PDB entry 8R83 | electron microscopy, 3.57 A resolution | chains K and H of the 12 polymer chains in the assembly

Chain K (and H):
Name: Ig-like domain-containing protein
From: Homo sapiens
Notes: chain H of this document is another copy of the same molecule, construct and numbering; everything in this record applies to it too
UniProt: A0A7N5JWI9 (A0A7N5JWI9_AILME); residues 229-576 here correspond to UniProt positions 106-453 (UniProt number = residue number - 123)
Chain sequence (361 residues; numbered 216 to 576; the number before each row is that of its first residue):
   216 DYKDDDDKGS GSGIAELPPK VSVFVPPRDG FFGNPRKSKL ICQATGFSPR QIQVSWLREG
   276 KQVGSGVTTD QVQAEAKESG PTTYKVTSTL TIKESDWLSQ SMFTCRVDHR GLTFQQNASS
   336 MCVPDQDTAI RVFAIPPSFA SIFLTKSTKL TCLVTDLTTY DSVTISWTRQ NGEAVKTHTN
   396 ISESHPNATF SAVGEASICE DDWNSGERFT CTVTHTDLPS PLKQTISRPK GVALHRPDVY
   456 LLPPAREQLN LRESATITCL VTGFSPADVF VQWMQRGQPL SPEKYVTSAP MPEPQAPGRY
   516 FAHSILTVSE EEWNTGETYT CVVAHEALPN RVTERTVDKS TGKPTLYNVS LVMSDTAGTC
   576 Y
Unresolved in the structure: 216-344, 569-576
Sequence notes: expression tag (216-228)
Disulfides: C367-C426, C474-C536
Covalent attachments: N-acetylglucosamine (NAG) linked to N563
What the authors report for this chain:
  - post-translational modification sites: N563
  - binding site for N-acetylglucosamine: N563

How chain K and chain H interact:
Residue-residue contacts - 33 pairs, chain K then chain H:
  F358(K) - N545(H)
  K361(K) - R546(H)
  C414(K) - C414(H)  disulfide
  C414(K) - D416(H)
  D416(K) - C414(H)  hydrogen bond
  R451(K) - G492(H)
  V537(K) - N545(H)
  N545(K) - M489(H)
  N545(K) - V537(H)
  V547(K) - N545(H)
  V547(K) - V547(H)  hydrophobic
  V547(K) - E549(H)
  T548(K) - E549(H)
  E549(K) - E549(H)  hydrogen bond (backbone-side chain)
  P559(K) - K558(H)
  T560(K) - T560(H)  hydrogen bond (backbone-side chain)
  T560(K) - L561(H)
  L561(K) - L561(H)  hydrophobic
  Y562(K) - T560(H)
  Y562(K) - L561(H)
  Y562(K) - Y562(H)  hydrophobic
  Y562(K) - N563(H)  hydrogen bond (backbone-backbone)
  N563(K) - N563(H)  hydrogen bond
  V564(K) - N563(H)  hydrogen bond (backbone-backbone)
  V564(K) - V564(H)
  V564(K) - S565(H)  hydrogen bond (backbone-backbone)
  S565(K) - S565(H)
  L566(K) - S565(H)  hydrogen bond (backbone-backbone)
  L566(K) - L566(H)
  L566(K) - V567(H)  hydrogen bond (backbone-backbone)
  V567(K) - V567(H)
  M568(K) - V567(H)  hydrogen bond (backbone-backbone)
  M568(K) - M568(H)  hydrophobic
Other interface residues (no listed pair), chain K (24 interface residues in all): I413, Q487, G492, P544
Other interface residues (no listed pair), chain H (22 interface residues in all): K361, Q493, P544
Disulfides between the chains: C414(K)-C414(H)

In short:
Chain K and chain H form an interface of 24 and 22 residues respectively; the contacts include 1 disulfide
bond and 10 hydrogen bonds. Polar contacts include D416(K)-C414(H), E549(K)-E549(H) and T560(K)-T560(H).
N-acetylglucosamine is covalently linked to N563(K). From the paper: a binding site for N-acetylglucosamine at
N563(K); a modification site at N563(K).
Chain K and chain H are both Ig-like domain-containing protein (Homo sapiens); the structure, pentameric
IgMFc-AIM complex global refinement, was determined by electron microscopy, deposited together with 8R84.
